Entry 8HEV (electron microscopy, 4.20 A resolution (low resolution: residue-level contacts below are approximate; hydrogen-bond / salt-bridge calls are withheld)); this record covers chains H and R of the 24 polymer chains in the assembly.

# Chain H
Molecule: Portal protein
Organism: Human betaherpesvirus 5
Reference sequence: Q6RXD3 (Q6RXD3_HCMV); residues 1-697 here = UniProt positions 1-697
Sequence (697 residues; each row starts with the number of its first residue):
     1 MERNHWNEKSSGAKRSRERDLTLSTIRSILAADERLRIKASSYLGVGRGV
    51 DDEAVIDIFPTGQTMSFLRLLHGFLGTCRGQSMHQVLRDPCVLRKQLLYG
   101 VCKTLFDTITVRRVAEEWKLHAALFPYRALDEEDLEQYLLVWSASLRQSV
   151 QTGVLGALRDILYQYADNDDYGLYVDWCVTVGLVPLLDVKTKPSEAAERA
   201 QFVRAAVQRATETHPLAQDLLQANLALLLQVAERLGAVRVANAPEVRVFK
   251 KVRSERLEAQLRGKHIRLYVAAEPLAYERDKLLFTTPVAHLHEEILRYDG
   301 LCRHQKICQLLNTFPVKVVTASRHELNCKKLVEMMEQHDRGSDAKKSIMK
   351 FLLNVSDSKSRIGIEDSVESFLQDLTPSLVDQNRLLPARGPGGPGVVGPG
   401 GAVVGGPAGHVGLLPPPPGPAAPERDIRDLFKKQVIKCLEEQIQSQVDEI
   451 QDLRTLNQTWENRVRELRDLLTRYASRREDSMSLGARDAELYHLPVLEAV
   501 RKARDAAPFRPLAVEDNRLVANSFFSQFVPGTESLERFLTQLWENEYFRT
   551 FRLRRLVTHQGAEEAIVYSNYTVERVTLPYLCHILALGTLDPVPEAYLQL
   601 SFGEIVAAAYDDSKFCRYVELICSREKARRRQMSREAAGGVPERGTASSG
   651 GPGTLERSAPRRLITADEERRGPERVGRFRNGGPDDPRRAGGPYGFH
Unresolved in the structure: 1-51, 321-487, 636-697

# Chain R
Molecule: Unknown peptide
Organism: Human betaherpesvirus 5
Sequence (15 residues; each row starts with the number of its first residue; X marks 15 residues of unknown identity (built as UNK)):
    18 XXXXXXXXXXXXXXX

# Interface between chain H and chain R
Chain H residues in contact with chain R, 11 residues: L120, H121, L124, F125, Y127, W142, S145, L146, S149, T213, H214

# Overview
Chain H and chain R make no direct contact in this assembly.
Chain H is Portal protein and chain R is Unknown peptide, both from Human betaherpesvirus 5; the structure,
C12 portal in HCMV B-capsid, was determined by electron microscopy (same publication as 8HEY and 8HEU).
